1I0L - chains A and B; structure by X-ray diffraction, 1.72 A resolution.

[Chain A (and B)]
Molecule: Hypoxanthine-guanine phosphoribosyltransferase
Organism: Trypanosoma cruzi
Notes: EC 2.4.2.8; chain B of this document is another copy of the same molecule, construct and numbering; everything in this record applies to it too
Reference sequence: Q27796 (Q27796_TRYCR); residues 1-221 here = UniProt positions 1-221
Amino-acid sequence (221 residues; each row starts with the number of its first residue):
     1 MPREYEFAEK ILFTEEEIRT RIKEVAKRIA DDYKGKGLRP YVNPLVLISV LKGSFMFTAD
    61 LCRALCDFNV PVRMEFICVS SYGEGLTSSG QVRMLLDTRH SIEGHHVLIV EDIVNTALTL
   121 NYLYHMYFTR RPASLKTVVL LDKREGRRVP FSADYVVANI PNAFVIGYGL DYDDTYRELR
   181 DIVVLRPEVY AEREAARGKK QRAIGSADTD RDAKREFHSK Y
Not modelled in the structure: 1-4, 197-221 (chain B: 1-4, 199-221)
Construct notes: engineered mutation Asn115 (Asp in Q27796)
Bound ions: Mg2+: Asp171 (together with 1-O-pyrophosphono-5-O-phosphono-ribose)
Residues lining bound ligands:
  - 7HP (7-hydroxy-pyrazolo[4,3-d]pyrimidine): Ile113, Asn115, Lys143, Ala163, Phe164, Val165, Leu170, Asp171
  - 1-O-pyrophosphono-5-O-phosphono-ribose (PRP; 1-O-pyrophosphono-5-O-phosphono-alpha-D-ribofuranose): Leu51, Lys52, Gly53, Glu111, Asp112, Ile113, Asn115, Thr116, Ala117, Asp171, Arg177

[Chain A / chain B interface]
Pairs across the interface (61):
  Lys23(A) - Arg180(B)
  Pro40(A) - Thr175(B)
  Tyr41(A) - Tyr172(B)
  Tyr41(A) - Asp173(B)
  Tyr41(A) - Thr175(B)
  Tyr41(A) - Tyr176(B)  hydrogen bond
  Leu51(A) - Leu51(B)  hydrophobic
  Lys52(A) - Arg73(B)
  Lys52(A) - Met74(B)  hydrogen bond (side chain-backbone)
  Lys52(A) - Phe76(B)
  Phe55(A) - Ala59(B)  hydrophobic
  Phe55(A) - Cys62(B)  hydrophobic
  Phe55(A) - Met74(B)  hydrophobic
  Phe55(A) - Phe76(B)  hydrophobic
  Met56(A) - Cys62(B)  hydrophobic
  Met56(A) - Arg63(B)
  Ala59(A) - Phe55(B)  hydrophobic
  Ala59(A) - Met56(B)
  Ala59(A) - Ala59(B)  hydrophobic
  Asp60(A) - Arg63(B)  salt bridge
  Cys62(A) - Phe55(B)  hydrophobic
  Cys62(A) - Met56(B)  hydrophobic
  Cys62(A) - Glu178(B)
  Arg63(A) - Met56(B)
  Arg63(A) - Asp60(B)  salt bridge
  Arg63(A) - Arg63(B)
  Arg63(A) - Tyr168(B)
  Arg63(A) - Glu178(B)
  Arg63(A) - Arg180(B)
  Ala64(A) - Arg180(B)
  Cys66(A) - Glu178(B)
  Cys66(A) - Leu179(B)  hydrophobic
  Asp67(A) - Arg180(B)  salt bridge
  Pro71(A) - Glu178(B)
  Val72(A) - Glu178(B)  hydrogen bond (backbone-side chain)
  Met74(A) - Lys52(B)  hydrogen bond (backbone-side chain)
  Met74(A) - Phe55(B)  hydrophobic
  Met74(A) - Asp174(B)
  Glu75(A) - Lys52(B)  salt bridge
  Phe76(A) - Lys52(B)
  Phe76(A) - Phe55(B)  hydrophobic
  Leu96(A) - Cys78(B)  hydrophobic
  Tyr168(A) - Arg63(B)
  Tyr172(A) - Tyr41(B)
  Asp173(A) - Tyr41(B)
  Asp174(A) - Arg73(B)  salt bridge
  Asp174(A) - His100(B)  salt bridge
  Thr175(A) - Pro40(B)
  Thr175(A) - Tyr41(B)
  Tyr176(A) - Tyr41(B)  hydrogen bond
  Arg177(A) - Met74(B)
  Glu178(A) - Cys62(B)
  Glu178(A) - Arg63(B)
  Glu178(A) - Cys66(B)
  Glu178(A) - Pro71(B)
  Glu178(A) - Val72(B)  hydrogen bond (side chain-backbone)
  Leu179(A) - Cys66(B)  hydrophobic
  Arg180(A) - Arg63(B)
  Arg180(A) - Ala64(B)
  Arg180(A) - Asp67(B)  salt bridge
  Arg193(A) - Tyr41(B)  hydrogen bond
Interface residues without a listed pair, chain A (38 interface residues in all): Glu15, Thr58, Val70, Arg73, Cys78, Leu95, Arg99
Interface residues without a listed pair, chain B (37 interface residues in all): Glu15, Thr58, Val70, Glu75, Leu95, Leu96, Arg177, Val189

[Overview]
The interface between chain A and chain B involves 38 residues on one side and 37 on the other, with 7
hydrogen bonds and 7 salt bridges. Polar contacts include Asp60(A)-Arg63(B), Asp67(A)-Arg180(B) and
Glu75(A)-Lys52(B). Bound to chain A: compound 7HP and 1-O-pyrophosphono-5-O-phosphono-ribose.
Chain A and chain B are both Hypoxanthine-guanine phosphoribosyltransferase (Trypanosoma cruzi); the
structure, Analysis of an invariant aspartic acid in hprts-asparagine mutant, was determined by X-ray
diffraction (same publication as 1I0I, 1I13 and 1I14).
